PDB entry 7OI1 | X-ray diffraction, 1.90 A resolution | chains A and C of the 3 polymer chains in the assembly

Chain A (and C):
Molecule: Probable agmatinase 2
Organism: Synechocystis sp. (strain PCC 6803 / Kazusa)
Notes: EC 3.5.3.11; chain C of this document is another copy of the same molecule, construct and numbering; everything in this record applies to it too
Reference sequence: P73270 (SPEB2_SYNY3); numbering as in UniProt (aligned over 1-390)
Amino-acid sequence (392 residues; row label = number of the first residue in the row; numbers below 1 keep their minus sign (Gly-1 is residue -1)):
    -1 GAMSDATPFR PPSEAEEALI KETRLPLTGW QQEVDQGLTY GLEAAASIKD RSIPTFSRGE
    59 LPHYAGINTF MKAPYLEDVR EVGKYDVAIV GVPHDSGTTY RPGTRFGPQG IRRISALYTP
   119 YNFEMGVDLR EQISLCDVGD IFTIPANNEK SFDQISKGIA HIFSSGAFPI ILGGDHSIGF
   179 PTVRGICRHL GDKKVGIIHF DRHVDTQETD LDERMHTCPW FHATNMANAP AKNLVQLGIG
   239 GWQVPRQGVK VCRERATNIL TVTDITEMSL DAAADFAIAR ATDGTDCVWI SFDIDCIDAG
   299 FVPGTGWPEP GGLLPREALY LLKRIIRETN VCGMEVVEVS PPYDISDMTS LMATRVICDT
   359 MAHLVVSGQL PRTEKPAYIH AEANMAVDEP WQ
Disordered / not traced: -1 to 8, 387-390
Sequence notes: expression tag (-1 to 0)
Curated features (UniProtKB/Swiss-Prot):
  - binding site (Ni(2+)): His174, Asp199, His201, Asp203, Asp291, Asp293
  - mutagenesis: His61 (H61A: Strongly reduces the specific activity and the KM for guanidine), Thr97 (T97A: Loss of activity), Trp305 (W305A: Loss of activity)
Metal / ion sites: Ni2+ site 1: His174, Asp199, Asp203, Asp291 (together with cacodylate ion); Ni2+ site 2: Asp199, His201, Asp291, Asp293 (together with cacodylate ion)
What the authors report for this chain:
  - Ni2+ coordination: His174, Asp199, His201, Asp203, Asp291, Asp293
  - binding site for cacodylate ion: His214
  - contacts within the chain: Thr97-Trp305 (hydrogen bond)

Interface between chain A and chain C:
Contacting residue pairs (46; chain A residue first):
  Asp93(A) with Pro100(C)
  Ser94(A) with Pro143(C); Ala144(C)
  Thr96(A) with Arg103(C), hydrogen bond (backbone-side chain); Pro143(C)
  Tyr98(A) with Arg103(C), hydrogen bond (backbone-side chain); Phe104(C)
  Arg99(A) with Phe104(C)
  Pro100(A) with Asp93(C); Pro100(C), hydrophobic; Gly101(C); Arg103(C); Phe104(C)
  Gly101(A) with Pro100(C)
  Arg103(A) with Thr96(C), hydrogen bond (side chain-backbone); Tyr98(C), hydrogen bond (side chain-backbone); Pro100(C)
  Phe104(A) with Tyr98(C); Arg99(C); Pro100(C); Tyr341(C)
  Phe140(A) with Leu209(C), hydrophobic
  Ile142(A) with Leu209(C); Glu211(C)
  Pro143(A) with Ser94(C); Leu209(C)
  Ala144(A) with Ser94(C); Asn145(C); Asn146(C), hydrogen bond (backbone-backbone); Glu211(C)
  Asn145(A) with Ala144(C); Glu211(C), hydrogen bond
  Asn146(A) with Ala144(C), hydrogen bond (backbone-backbone)
  Lys148(A) with Asp210(C), salt bridge; Glu211(C), salt bridge
  Leu209(A) with Phe140(C), hydrophobic; Ile142(C); Pro143(C)
  Asp210(A) with Lys148(C), salt bridge
  Glu211(A) with Ile142(C); Ala144(C); Asn145(C), hydrogen bond; Lys148(C), salt bridge
  Pro340(A) with Tyr341(C)
  Tyr341(A) with Phe104(C); Pro340(C)
Also at the interface, not in a pair above, chain A (23 interface residues in all): Thr97, Met213
Also at the interface, not in a pair above, chain C (23 interface residues in all): Thr97, Met213

In short:
The chain A/chain C interface involves 23 residues from each chain; the contacts include 8 hydrogen bonds and
4 salt bridges. Among the polar pairs are Lys148(A)-Asp210(C), Lys148(A)-Glu211(C) and Thr96(A)-Arg103(C).
From the paper: a binding site for cacodylate ion at His214(A); Ni2+ coordination by His174(A), Asp199(A) and
His201(A) among others.
Both chains are Probable agmatinase 2 (Synechocystis sp. (strain PCC 6803 / Kazusa)). Entry 7OI1 (Crystal
structure of Synechocystis sp PCC6803 guanidinium hydrolase) was determined by X-ray diffraction together with
7ESR from the same study.
